Entry 3IYW (electron microscopy, 13.70 A resolution (very low resolution: no residue pairs are listed; an interface is given only as per-side residue counts)); this record covers chains B and H of the 7 polymer chains in the assembly.

[Chain B]
Protein: Envelope glycoprotein
From: West Nile virus
Notes: fragment: ectodomain of viral surface protein
UniProt: Q91R02 (Q91R02_WNV); residue numbers follow UniProt; this construct covers 1-400
Sequence (400 residues; row label = number of the first residue in the row):
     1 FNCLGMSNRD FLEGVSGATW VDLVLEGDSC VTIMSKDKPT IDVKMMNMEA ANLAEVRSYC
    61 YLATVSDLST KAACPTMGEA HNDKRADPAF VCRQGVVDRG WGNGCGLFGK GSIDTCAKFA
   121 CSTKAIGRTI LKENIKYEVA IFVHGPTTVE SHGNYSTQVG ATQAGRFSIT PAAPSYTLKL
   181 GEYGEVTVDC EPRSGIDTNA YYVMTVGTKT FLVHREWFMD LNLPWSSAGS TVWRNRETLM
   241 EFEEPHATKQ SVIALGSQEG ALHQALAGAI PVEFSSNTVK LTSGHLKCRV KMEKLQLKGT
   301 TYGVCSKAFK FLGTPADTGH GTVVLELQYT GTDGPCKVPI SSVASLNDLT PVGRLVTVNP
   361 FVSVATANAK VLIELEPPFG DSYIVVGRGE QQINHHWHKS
Disulfide bonds: Cys-3/Cys-30, Cys-60/Cys-121, Cys-74/Cys-105, Cys-92/Cys-116, Cys-190/Cys-288, Cys-305/Cys-336

[Chain H]
Protein: CR4354 Fab fragment X1, heavy chain H
From: Homo sapiens
Notes: fragment: Fab fragment, heavy chain; antibody fragment or engineered binder
Sequence (230 residues; each row starts with the number of its first residue):
     1 EVQLVQSGAE VRKPGASTKV SCKASGYTFT HYYMHWVRQA PGQGLEWMGI INPSGGSTTY
    61 AQKLQGRVTM TRDTSTSTVY MELSSLRSED TAVYYCARDW GSNYVWGSYP KYWGQGTLVT
   121 VSSASTKGPS VFPLAPSSKS TSGGTAALGC LVKDYFPEPV TVSWNSGALT SGVHTFPAVL
   181 QSSGLYSLSS VVTVPSSSLG TQTYICNVNH KPSNTKVDKR VEPKSCDKTH
Disulfide bonds: Cys-22/Cys-96, Cys-150/Cys-206
Modified positions: Glu-1 (pyroglutamic acid; PCA)

[Chain B / chain H interface]
At this resolution (14 A) residue pairs are not listed: 6 residues of chain B and 4 of chain H lie at the interface.
From the paper, about this interface:
  - epitope / paratope residues, chain B: Lys-310(B), Phe-311(B), Leu-312(B), Gln-328(B)

[Overview]
The interface between chain B and chain H involves 6 residues on one side and 4 on the other. From the paper:
epitope/paratope residues Lys-310(B), Phe-311(B) and Leu-312(B) among others.
Chain B is Envelope glycoprotein (West Nile virus) and chain H is CR4354 Fab fragment X1, heavy chain H (Homo
sapiens); the structure, West Nile virus in complex with Fab fragments of MAb CR4354 (fitted coordinates of
envelope proteins ..., was determined by electron microscopy, deposited together with 3N9G.
